6ALG - chains R and N of the 9 polymer chains in the assembly; structure by electron microscopy, 3.70 A resolution.

Chain R:
Molecule: 20-nt RNA strand
Sequence (20 nucleotides; each row starts with the number of its first residue):
     1 GCAUUCAAAG CGGAGAGGUA
Unresolved in the structure: 1-10
Bound ions: Mg2+: A20 (shared with 2 residues of chain J)

Chain N:
Protein: Transcription termination factor nun
Organism: Escherichia phage HK022
UniProtKB: P18683 (VNUN_BPHK0); residues 1-109 here correspond to UniProt positions 4-112 (UniProt number = residue number + 3)
Sequence (109 residues; numbered 1 to 109; the number before each row is that of its first residue):
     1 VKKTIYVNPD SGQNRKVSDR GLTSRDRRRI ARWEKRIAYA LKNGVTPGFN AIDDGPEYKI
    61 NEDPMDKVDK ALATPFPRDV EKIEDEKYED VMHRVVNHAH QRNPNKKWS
Unresolved in the structure: 1-86
What the authors report for this chain:
  - binding site for the 29-nt DNA strand: His-93, Asn-105
  - binding site for the 29-nt DNA strand: Arg-94
  - binding site for the 20-nt RNA strand (chain R): His-98
  - contacts within the chain: Arg-102/Ser-109

Chain R / chain N interface:
Pairs across the interface (10):
  G12(R) with Val-96(N), base contact; His-98(N), base contact
  G13(R) with His-98(N), hydrogen bond to the sugar
  A14(R) with His-98(N), sugar contact; Ala-99(N), sugar contact; Arg-102(N), sugar contact; Ser-109(N), phosphate contact
  G15(R) with Gln-101(N), sugar contact; Arg-102(N), salt bridge to the phosphate; Lys-106(N), salt bridge to the phosphate
Other interface residues (no listed pair), chain N (8 interface residues in all): His-100

Overview:
4 residues of chain R face 8 of chain N across their interface; the contacts include 1 hydrogen bond and 2
salt bridges. Polar contacts include G13(R)/His-98(N), G15(R)/Arg-102(N) and G15(R)/Lys-106(N). From the
paper: a binding site for the 29-nt DNA strand at His-93(N), Asn-105(N) and Arg-94(N); a binding site for the
20-nt RNA strand (chain R) at His-98(N).
Here chain R is a 20-nt RNA strand and chain N is Transcription termination factor nun (Escherichia phage
HK022). Entry 6ALG (CryoEM structure of HK022 Nun - E.coli RNA polymerase elongation complex) was determined
by electron microscopy (same publication as 6ALF and 6ALH).
